8OSJ - chains B and J of the 12 polymer chains in the assembly; structure by electron microscopy, 6.20 A resolution (low resolution: residue-level contacts below are approximate; hydrogen-bond / salt-bridge calls are withheld).

Chain B:
Protein: Histone H4
Source organism: Homo sapiens
Reference sequence: P62805 (H4_HUMAN); residues 0-102 here correspond to UniProt positions 1-103 (UniProt number = residue number + 1)
Amino-acid sequence (106 residues; numbered -3 to 102; the number before each row is that of its first residue; numbers below 1 keep their minus sign (Gly-3 is residue -3)):
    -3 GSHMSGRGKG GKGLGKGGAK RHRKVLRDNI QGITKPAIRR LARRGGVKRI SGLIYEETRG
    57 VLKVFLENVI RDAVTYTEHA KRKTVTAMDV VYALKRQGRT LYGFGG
Unresolved in the structure: -3 to 22, 102
Sequence notes: expression tag (-3 to -1)
Swiss-Prot annotation at these positions:
  - DNA-binding region: Lys16 to Lys20
  - modified residue: Ser1 (N-acetylserine), Arg3 (Asymmetric dimethylarginine), Lys5 (N6-(2-hydroxyisobutyryl)lysine), Lys8 (N6-(2-hydroxyisobutyryl)lysine), Lys12 (N6-(2-hydroxyisobutyryl)lysine), Lys16 (N6-(2-hydroxyisobutyryl)lysine), Lys20 (N6,N6,N6-trimethyllysine), Lys31 (N6-(2-hydroxyisobutyryl)lysine), Lys44 (N6-(2-hydroxyisobutyryl)lysine), Ser47 (Phosphoserine), Tyr51 (Phosphotyrosine), Lys59 (N6-(2-hydroxyisobutyryl)lysine), Lys77 (N6-(2-hydroxyisobutyryl)lysine), Lys79 (N6-(2-hydroxyisobutyryl)lysine), Thr80 (Phosphothreonine), Tyr88 (Phosphotyrosine), Lys91 (N6-(2-hydroxyisobutyryl)lysine)
  - cross-link (Glycyl lysine isopeptide (Lys-Gly)): Lys12 (interchain with G-Cter in SUMO2), Lys20 (interchain with G-Cter in SUMO2), Lys31 (interchain with G-Cter in SUMO2), Lys59 (interchain with G-Cter in SUMO2), Lys79 (interchain with G-Cter in SUMO2), Lys91 (interchain with G-Cter in SUMO2)

Chain J:
Molecule: 153-nt DNA strand
Sequence (153 nucleotides; numbered -2 to 150; the number before each row is that of its first residue; numbers below 1 keep their minus sign (DA-2 is residue -2)):
    -2 ATCACAGGAT GTATATATCT GACACGTGCC TGGAGACTAG GGAGTAATCC CCTTGGCGGT
    58 TAAAACGCGG GGGACAGCGC GTACGTGCGT TTAAGCGGTG CTAGAGCTGT CTACGACCAA
   118 TTGAGCGGCC TGCAGCACGT GACCCTCCAG GAT
Unresolved in the structure: -2 to 14, 143-150

Interface between chain B and chain J:
Residue-residue contacts - 12 pairs, chain B then chain J:
  Arg35(B) - DG82(J)
  Arg45(B) - DC81(J)
  Arg45(B) - DG82(J)
  Ile46(B) - DC81(J)
  Ile46(B) - DG82(J)
  Ser47(B) - DC81(J)
  Gly48(B) - DC81(J)
  Arg78(B) - DA102(J)
  Lys79(B) - DG101(J)
  Lys79(B) - DA102(J)
  Thr80(B) - DG101(J)
  Thr80(B) - DA102(J)
Also at the interface, not in a pair above, chain B (9 interface residues in all): Arg39
Also at the interface, not in a pair above, chain J (5 interface residues in all): DT83

Overview:
The interface between chain B and chain J involves 9 residues on one side and 5 on the other. Curated
annotation (UniProt) lists a DNA-binding region on chain B.
Here chain B is Histone H4 (Homo sapiens) and chain J is a 153-nt DNA strand. Entry 8OSJ (Cryo-EM structure of
CLOCK-BMAL1 bound to a nucleosomal E-box at position SHL-6.2 (DNA conformation 1)) was determined by electron
microscopy (same publication as 8OSK, 8OSL, 8OTS and 8OTT).
